Entry 1UIG (X-ray diffraction, 1.95 A resolution); this record covers chain A.

Chain A:
Molecule: Lysozyme
From: Gallus gallus
Notes: EC 3.2.1.17
Reference sequence: P00698 (LYSC_CHICK); residues 1-129 here correspond to UniProt positions 19-147 (UniProt number = residue number + 18)
Amino-acid sequence (129 residues; each row starts with the number of its first residue):
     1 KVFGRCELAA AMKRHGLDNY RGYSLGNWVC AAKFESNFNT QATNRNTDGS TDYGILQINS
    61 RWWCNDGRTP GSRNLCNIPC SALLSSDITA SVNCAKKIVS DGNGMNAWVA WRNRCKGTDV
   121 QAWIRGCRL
Disulfides: Cys-6/Cys-127, Cys-30/Cys-115, Cys-64/Cys-80, Cys-76/Cys-94
UniProt features mapped onto this chain:
  - active site: Glu-35, Asp-52
  - binding site (substrate): Asp-101

Summary:
From UniProt: active-site residues Glu-35 and Asp-52 and substrate-binding residue Asp-101.
Chain A is Lysozyme (Gallus gallus); the structure, Analysis of the stabilization of hen lysozyme with the
helix dipole and charged side chains, was determined by X-ray diffraction, deposited together with 1UIC, 1UID,
1UIE and 1UIF.
